PDB entry 8GWA | electron microscopy, 2.90 A resolution | chains a and C of the 14 polymer chains in the assembly

Chain a:
Name: Photosystem P840 reaction center, large subunit
Organism: Chlorobaculum tepidum TLS
Reference sequence: Q8KAY0 (Q8KAY0_CHLTE); numbering as in UniProt (aligned over 1-731)
Sequence (731 residues; row label = number of the first residue in the row):
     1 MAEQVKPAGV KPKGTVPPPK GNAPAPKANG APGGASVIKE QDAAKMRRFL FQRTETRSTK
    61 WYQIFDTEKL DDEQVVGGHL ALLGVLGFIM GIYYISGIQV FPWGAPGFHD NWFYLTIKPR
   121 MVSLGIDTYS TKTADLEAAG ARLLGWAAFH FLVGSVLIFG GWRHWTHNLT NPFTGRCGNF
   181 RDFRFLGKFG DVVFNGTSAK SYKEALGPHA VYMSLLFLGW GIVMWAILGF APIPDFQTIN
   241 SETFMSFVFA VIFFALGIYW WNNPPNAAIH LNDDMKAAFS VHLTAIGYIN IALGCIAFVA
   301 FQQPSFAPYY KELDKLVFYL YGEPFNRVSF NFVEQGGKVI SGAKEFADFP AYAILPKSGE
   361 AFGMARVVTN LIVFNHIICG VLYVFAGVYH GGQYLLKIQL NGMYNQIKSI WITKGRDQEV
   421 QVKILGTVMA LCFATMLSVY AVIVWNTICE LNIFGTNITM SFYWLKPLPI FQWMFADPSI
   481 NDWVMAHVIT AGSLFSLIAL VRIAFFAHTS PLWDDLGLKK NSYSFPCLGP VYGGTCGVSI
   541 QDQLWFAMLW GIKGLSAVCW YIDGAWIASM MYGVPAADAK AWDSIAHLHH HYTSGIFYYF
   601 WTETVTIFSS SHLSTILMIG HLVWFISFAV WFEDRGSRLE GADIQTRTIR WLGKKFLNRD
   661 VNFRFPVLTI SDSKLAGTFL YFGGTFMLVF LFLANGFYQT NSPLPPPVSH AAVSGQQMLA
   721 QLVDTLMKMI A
Not modelled in the structure: 1-46, 709-731
Metal / ion sites: bacteriochlorophyll a Mg (9 sites), coordinated by His-79, His-209, Glu-242, His-282, Asn-375, His-376, His-390, His-487, His-612; 4Fe-4S cluster Fe: Cys-527, Cys-536 (shared with 2 residues of chain A); Chlorophyll A ester Mg near Lys-553 (its only coordinating residue here); Ca2+: Asp-563, Glu-603, Phe-692, Gly-696; Bacteriochlorophyll A isomer Mg near His-621 (its only coordinating residue here)
Small-molecule neighbours:
  - bacteriochlorophyll a (BCL), molecule 1: Tyr-62, Gln-63, Ile-64, Phe-65, Asp-66, Thr-67, Lys-276, Phe-279, Leu-283, Leu-382, Tyr-383, Ala-386, Tyr-389, His-390, Gln-393, Tyr-523, Gln-541, Leu-544, Trp-545, Met-548, Leu-675, Phe-679
  - bacteriochlorophyll a (BCL), molecule 2: Phe-65, Thr-67, Leu-70, Val-75, Gly-78, His-79, Leu-82, Trp-165, Met-275, Ala-278, Phe-279, His-282, Leu-283, Ile-286
  - bacteriochlorophyll a (BCL), molecule 3: Asp-72, Val-75, Val-76, His-79, Leu-80, Leu-83, Phe-149, Val-153, Leu-157, Phe-180, Phe-183, Phe-185, Phe-194, Ser-198, Ala-199, Lys-200, Ser-201, Tyr-202, Ala-205, Pro-208, His-209, Tyr-212, Met-213, Leu-216
  - bacteriochlorophyll a (BCL), molecule 4: Leu-80, Val-156, Leu-157, Phe-159, Gly-160, Arg-163, His-164, Asn-168, Leu-169, Thr-170, Asn-171, Pro-172, Arg-176, Gly-178, Asn-179, Phe-180, Phe-183, Tyr-212
  - bacteriochlorophyll a (BCL), molecule 5: Leu-86, Met-90, Thr-116, Ile-117, Arg-120, Ile-286, Asn-290, Leu-293, Tyr-310, Ile-372, Asn-375, His-376, Cys-379, Tyr-383
  - bacteriochlorophyll a (BCL), molecule 6: Ile-89, Tyr-93, Trp-112, Phe-113, Thr-116, Ile-117, Leu-371, Ile-372, Phe-374, Asn-375, Ile-378, Cys-379, Leu-382, Phe-679, Phe-682, Gly-683, Phe-686, Met-687, Val-689, Phe-690, Leu-693
  - bacteriochlorophyll a (BCL), molecule 7: Asp-110, Asn-111, Trp-112, Phe-113, Leu-320, Tyr-321, Gly-322, His-612, Thr-615, Ile-616, Ile-619, Met-687, Phe-690
  - bacteriochlorophyll a (BCL), molecule 8: Pro-119, Arg-120, Ser-123, Phe-217, Trp-220, Phe-236, Gln-237, Thr-238, Ile-239, Ser-241, Glu-242, Met-245, Ser-246, Phe-249, Phe-301, Ser-305, Phe-306, Tyr-309, Tyr-310
  - bacteriochlorophyll a (BCL), molecule 9: Tyr-202, Lys-203, Ala-205, Leu-206, Gly-207, His-209, Met-213, Pro-265, Ala-267, His-270, Leu-271, Ala-278, Val-281, His-282, Ala-285, Ile-286, Trp-411
  - bacteriochlorophyll a (BCL), molecule 10: Ile-269, His-270, Ala-277, Ser-280, Val-281, Thr-284, Ala-285, Tyr-288, Val-384, Val-388, Gly-391, Gly-392, Tyr-394, Leu-395, Ser-409, Ile-410, Trp-411, Ile-412, Lys-414, Gly-415, Ile-424, Leu-497, Leu-500, Ala-504, Phe-505
  - bacteriochlorophyll a (BCL), molecule 11: Leu-431, Ala-434, Thr-435, Ser-438, Lys-466, Pro-467, Leu-468, Phe-471, Met-474, Phe-475, Asp-482, Trp-483, Ala-486, His-487, Thr-490
  - bacteriochlorophyll a / cardiolipin: Leu-83, Leu-86, Gly-87, Met-90, Tyr-94, Ile-117, Arg-120, Met-121, Leu-124, Ile-126, Trp-146, Phe-149, His-150, Val-153, Gly-154, Leu-157, Leu-206, Met-213, Leu-216, Phe-217, Trp-220, Val-223, Glu-242, Phe-249, Phe-253, Leu-256, Tyr-259, Trp-260, Pro-265, Asn-266, Ala-267, Ile-289, Leu-293, Ser-409, Ile-410, Trp-411
  - F26 (2-[(1E,3E,5E,7E,9E,11E,13E,15E,17E,19E)-3,7,12,16,20,24-hexamethylpentacosa-1,3,5,7,9,11,13,15,17,19,23-undecaenyl]-1,3,4-trimethyl-benzene): His-79, Leu-82, Leu-83, Leu-86, Phe-113, Tyr-202, His-209, Met-213, His-282
  - F39 ([(2R,3S,4S,5R,6R)-6-[(10E,12E,14E)-2,6,10,14,19,23-hexamethyl-25-(2,3,6-trimethylphenyl)pentacosa-6,8,10,12,14,16,18,20,22,24-decaen-2-yl]oxy-3,4,5-tris(oxidanyl)oxan-2-yl]methyl dodecanoate), molecule 1: Phe-236, Gln-237, Tyr-288, Ile-291, Ala-292, Leu-293, Gly-294, Cys-295, Ile-296, Ala-297, Val-299, Ala-300, Phe-301, Gln-303, Ser-305, Phe-306, Ile-372, His-376, Trp-411, Leu-497, Val-501, Ala-504, Phe-505
  - F39, molecule 2: Phe-433, Ala-434, Leu-437, Leu-468, Phe-471
  - F39, molecule 3: Phe-663, Phe-665, Pro-666
  - Chlorophyll A ester (G2O), molecule 1: Met-429, Cys-432, Phe-433, Met-436, Leu-437, Tyr-440, Phe-495, Ile-498, Arg-502, Phe-546, Leu-549, Trp-550
  - Chlorophyll A ester (G2O), molecule 2: Met-436, Leu-437, Tyr-440, Ala-441, Val-444, Ile-448, Phe-454, Phe-495, Leu-549, Trp-550, Lys-553, Met-570, Ile-596, Phe-597, Phe-600, Trp-624, Tyr-681
  - Chlorophyll A ester (G2O), molecule 3: Thr-615, Met-618, Ile-619, His-621, Leu-622, Trp-624, Phe-625, Phe-628
  - Chlorophyll A ester (G2O), molecule 4: Leu-622, Phe-625, Ile-626, Phe-628, Ala-629, Phe-632, Asp-634, Ser-637, Arg-638, Gly-641, Ala-642, Gln-645
  - Bacteriochlorophyll A isomer (GS0), molecule 1: Met-436, Tyr-440, Ile-443, Val-488, Ala-491, Gly-492, Ile-552, Lys-553, Gly-554, Ser-556, Ala-557, Trp-560, Ile-567, Ile-596, Phe-600, Thr-604, Ile-607, Phe-608, Leu-617, Gly-620, His-621, Trp-624, Tyr-681, Gly-684, Thr-685, Leu-688, Val-689, Phe-692
  - Bacteriochlorophyll A isomer (GS0), molecule 2: Phe-597, Phe-600, Trp-601, Trp-624
  - 4Fe-4S cluster (SF4): Cys-527, Gly-529, Pro-530, Thr-535, Cys-536, Glu-633, Ile-670

Chain C:
Name: Cytochrome c
Organism: Chlorobaculum tepidum TLS
Reference sequence: O07091 (CY551_CHLTE); residues 1-206 here = UniProt positions 1-206
Sequence (206 residues; row label = number of the first residue in the row):
     1 MDKNSNGKLI ALAVGGAVLM GALFFSVSFL TGYIPAPNHS AILTPLRSFM GWFLLIFCAS
    61 IIIMGLGKMS SAISDKWFLS FPLSIFVIVM VMFLSLRVYW EKGRTTTVDG KYIRTTAELK
   121 EFLNKPAATS DVPPAPAGFD FDAAKKLVDV RCNKCHTLDS VADLFRTKYK KTGQVNLIVK
   181 RMQGFPGSGI SDDDAKTIGI WLHEKF
Not modelled in the structure: 1-5, 119-206
Small-molecule neighbours:
  - bacteriochlorophyll a (BCL), molecule 1: Leu-23, Phe-24, Val-27, Thr-31
  - bacteriochlorophyll a (BCL), molecule 2: Met-92, Leu-96, Trp-100
  - F39 ([(2R,3S,4S,5R,6R)-6-[(10E,12E,14E)-2,6,10,14,19,23-hexamethyl-25-(2,3,6-trimethylphenyl)pentacosa-6,8,10,12,14,16,18,20,22,24-decaen-2-yl]oxy-3,4,5-tris(oxidanyl)oxan-2-yl]methyl dodecanoate): Met-20, Leu-23, Val-27, Ile-56, Ser-60, Ile-63, Met-64, Gly-67, Lys-68
  - Chlorophyll A ester (G2O): Leu-55, Ile-56, Ala-59
UniProt features mapped onto this chain:
  - binding site (heme): Cys-152, Cys-155, His-156, Met-182

Chain a / chain C interface:
Residue-residue contacts (76; chain a residue first):
  Trp-61(a) with Ser-70(C), hydrogen bond; Ile-73(C), hydrophobic
  Ile-64(a) with Ile-73(C), hydrophobic; Ser-74(C); Asp-75(C)
  Phe-65(a) with Asp-75(C)
  Gly-77(a) with Phe-78(C)
  Gly-78(a) with Phe-78(C)
  Ala-81(a) with Phe-78(C), hydrophobic
  Val-85(a) with Pro-82(C), hydrophobic
  Phe-88(a) with Phe-86(C), hydrophobic
  Ile-89(a) with Phe-86(C), hydrophobic
  Tyr-93(a) with Phe-93(C), hydrophobic
  Ser-96(a) with Phe-93(C)
  Gln-99(a) with Arg-104(C)
  Val-100(a) with Arg-114(C)
  Phe-101(a) with Arg-97(C)
  Ala-105(a) with Arg-97(C); Tyr-112(C)
  Pro-106(a) with Arg-97(C), hydrogen bond (backbone-side chain); Gly-103(C); Arg-104(C); Tyr-112(C)
  Gly-107(a) with Arg-97(C); Arg-104(C), hydrogen bond (backbone-backbone)
  Phe-108(a) with Phe-93(C); Arg-97(C); Arg-104(C), hydrogen bond (backbone-side chain)
  His-109(a) with Glu-101(C); Gly-103(C), hydrogen bond (side chain-backbone); Arg-104(C); Thr-105(C)
  Asp-110(a) with Arg-104(C), salt bridge
  Asn-111(a) with Phe-93(C)
  Phe-113(a) with Phe-93(C), hydrophobic
  Thr-131(a) with Arg-114(C), hydrogen bond (backbone-side chain); Thr-115(C)
  Thr-133(a) with Arg-114(C), hydrogen bond
  Leu-136(a) with Arg-114(C)
  Gly-161(a) with Phe-78(C)
  Trp-162(a) with Phe-78(C), hydrophobic; Leu-79(C), hydrophobic
  Trp-165(a) with Asp-75(C); Phe-78(C), hydrophobic
  Asp-314(a) with Thr-116(C)
  Lys-315(a) with Thr-115(C), hydrogen bond (backbone-side chain); Thr-116(C), hydrogen bond (backbone-backbone)
  Leu-316(a) with Arg-114(C); Thr-115(C)
  Val-317(a) with Ile-113(C); Arg-114(C), hydrogen bond (backbone-backbone); Thr-115(C); Glu-118(C)
  Tyr-319(a) with Arg-104(C); Thr-105(C); Ile-113(C), hydrogen bond (side chain-backbone)
  Tyr-321(a) with Leu-96(C), hydrogen bond (side chain-backbone); Glu-101(C)
  Phe-330(a) with Pro-37(C), hydrophobic
  Asp-348(a) with Val-108(C)
  Phe-349(a) with Thr-105(C); Thr-106(C); Val-108(C)
  Pro-350(a) with Thr-106(C); Thr-107(C); Val-108(C)
  Tyr-352(a) with Glu-101(C)
  Ala-353(a) with Thr-105(C)
  Ile-354(a) with Glu-101(C); Thr-105(C), hydrogen bond (backbone-side chain)
  Pro-356(a) with Glu-118(C)
  Glu-360(a) with Thr-116(C)
  Leu-657(a) with Leu-9(C), hydrophobic; Leu-12(C), hydrophobic
  Asn-658(a) with Lys-8(C)
  Arg-659(a) with Asn-6(C)
Other interface residues (no listed pair), chain a (54 interface residues in all): Leu-70, Gln-74, Ile-92, Ser-130, Lys-132, Phe-151, Ile-158, Ala-347
Other interface residues (no listed pair), chain C (35 interface residues in all): Trp-77, Leu-83, Val-89, Met-90, Leu-94, Trp-100

Summary:
54 residues of chain a and 35 residues of chain C are in contact, with 13 hydrogen bonds and 1 salt bridge.
Polar pairs include Asp-110(a)/Arg-104(C), Trp-61(a)/Ser-70(C) and Pro-106(a)/Arg-97(C).
Here chain a is Photosystem P840 reaction center, large subunit and chain C is Cytochrome c, both from
Chlorobaculum tepidum TLS. Entry 8GWA (Structure of the intact photosynthetic light-harvesting
antenna-reaction center complex from a green sulfur bacterium) was determined by electron microscopy.
